Entry 2G9Y (X-ray diffraction, 2.00 A resolution); this record covers chains A and B.

== Chain A (and B) ==
Protein: Alkaline phosphatase
Source organism: Escherichia coli
Notes: EC 3.1.3.1; chain B of this document is another copy of the same molecule, construct and numbering; everything in this record applies to it too
UniProtKB: P00634 (PPB_ECOLI); residues 1-449 here correspond to UniProt positions 23-471 (UniProt number = residue number + 22)
Amino-acid sequence (449 residues; row label = number of the first residue in the row):
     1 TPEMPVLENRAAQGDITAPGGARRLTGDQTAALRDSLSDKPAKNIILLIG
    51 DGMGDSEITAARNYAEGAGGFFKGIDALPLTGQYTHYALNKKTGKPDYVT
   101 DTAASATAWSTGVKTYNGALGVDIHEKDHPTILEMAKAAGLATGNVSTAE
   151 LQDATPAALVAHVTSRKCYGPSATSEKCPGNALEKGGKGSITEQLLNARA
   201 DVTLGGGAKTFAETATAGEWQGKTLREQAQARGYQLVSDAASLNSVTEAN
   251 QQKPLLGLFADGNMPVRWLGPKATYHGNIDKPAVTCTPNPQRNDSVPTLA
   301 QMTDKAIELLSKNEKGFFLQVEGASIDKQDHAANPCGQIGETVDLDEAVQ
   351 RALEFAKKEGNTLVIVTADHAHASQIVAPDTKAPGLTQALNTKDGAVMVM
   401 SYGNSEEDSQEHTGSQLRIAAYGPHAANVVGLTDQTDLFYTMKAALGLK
Construct notes: engineered mutation Thr-102 (Ser124 in P00634)
Disulfide bonds: Cys-168/Cys-178, Cys-286/Cys-336
Ion coordination: Zn2+ site 1: Asp-51, Asp-369, His-370; Mg2+: Asp-51, Thr-155, Glu-322; Zn2+ site 2: Asp-327, His-331, His-412 (together with phosphate ion)
Curated features (UniProtKB/Swiss-Prot):
  - binding site (Mg(2+)): Asp-51, Asp-153, Thr-155, Glu-322
  - binding site (Zn(2+)): Asp-51, Asp-327, His-331, Asp-369, His-370, His-412
From the paper describing this entry:
  - mutagenesis - S102T (4800-fold): decreased catalytic activity
  - Zn2+ coordination: Thr-102
  - conformationally variable residues (side-chain flip): Thr-102, Arg-166

== Interface between chain A and chain B ==
Pairs across the interface (201; chain A residue first):
  Arg-10(A) with Val-430(B), hydrogen bond (side chain-backbone); Gly-431(B); Leu-432(B), hydrogen bond (side chain-backbone); Thr-433(B)
  Ile-16(A) with Tyr-87(B); Leu-89(B), hydrophobic; Gly-94(B); Pro-96(B), hydrophobic; Lys-114(B)
  Thr-17(A) with Leu-89(B); Gly-94(B); Ile-124(B)
  Ala-18(A) with Val-113(B)
  Pro-19(A) with Val-113(B), hydrophobic; His-129(B); Tyr-440(B)
  Gly-20(A) with Gly-112(B), hydrogen bond (backbone-backbone); Tyr-440(B), hydrogen bond (backbone-side chain)
  Ala-22(A) with Tyr-87(B); Lys-114(B); Asp-434(B); Thr-436(B)
  Arg-23(A) with Thr-436(B); Asp-437(B); Tyr-440(B)
  Arg-24(A) with Thr-85(B), hydrogen bond; Leu-432(B); Thr-433(B); Asp-434(B); Asp-437(B), hydrogen bond (backbone-side chain)
  Leu-25(A) with Asn-428(B); Asp-437(B), hydrogen bond (backbone-side chain)
  Asp-28(A) with His-425(B), salt bridge; Asn-428(B), hydrogen bond
  Gln-29(A) with Ala-427(B); Asn-428(B), hydrogen bond (backbone-side chain)
  Thr-30(A) with Ser-38(B); Asp-39(B); Ala-427(B)
  Leu-33(A) with Leu-37(B), hydrophobic; Ala-427(B), hydrophobic; Val-430(B), hydrophobic
  Arg-34(A) with Leu-37(B), hydrogen bond (side chain-backbone); Ser-38(B); Asp-39(B), salt bridge
  Leu-37(A) with Leu-33(B), hydrophobic; Arg-34(B), hydrogen bond (backbone-side chain); Leu-37(B), hydrophobic
  Ser-38(A) with Thr-30(B); Arg-34(B)
  Asp-39(A) with Thr-30(B)
  Asp-55(A) with Gln-83(B); Ser-415(B); Gln-416(B), hydrogen bond
  Ser-56(A) with Ser-415(B), hydrogen bond (backbone-side chain)
  Thr-59(A) with Gly-414(B); Ser-415(B); Gln-416(B), hydrogen bond (side chain-backbone)
  Arg-62(A) with Thr-85(B); Gln-416(B), hydrogen bond; Leu-432(B)
  Asn-63(A) with Tyr-98(B)
  Ala-68(A) with Tyr-87(B); Pro-96(B), hydrophobic; Tyr-98(B), hydrophobic
  Gly-69(A) with Tyr-87(B)
  Asp-76(A) with Leu-432(B)
  Pro-79(A) with Val-430(B)
  Thr-81(A) with Thr-81(B), hydrogen bond (backbone-side chain); Gly-82(B); Gln-83(B); Gly-431(B), hydrogen bond (side chain-backbone)
  Gly-82(A) with Thr-81(B); Gln-83(B), hydrogen bond (backbone-side chain)
  Gln-83(A) with Asp-55(B); Thr-81(B); Gly-82(B), hydrogen bond (side chain-backbone); Gln-83(B); Arg-418(B), hydrogen bond
  Thr-85(A) with Arg-24(B), hydrogen bond; Arg-62(B)
  Tyr-87(A) with Ile-16(B); Ala-22(B); Ala-68(B); Gly-69(B)
  Leu-89(A) with Ile-16(B), hydrophobic; Thr-17(B)
  Gly-94(A) with Ile-16(B); Thr-17(B)
  Lys-95(A) with Asp-394(B); Gly-395(B), hydrogen bond (side chain-backbone)
  Pro-96(A) with Ile-16(B), hydrophobic; Ala-68(B), hydrophobic; Asp-394(B); Ala-396(B)
  Tyr-98(A) with Asn-63(B); Ala-68(B), hydrophobic; Ile-376(B), hydrophobic; Thr-392(B), hydrogen bond; Asp-394(B), hydrogen bond; Ala-396(B); Val-397(B); Met-398(B), hydrophobic
  Val-99(A) with Ile-376(B); Val-377(B); Ala-378(B)
  Gly-112(A) with Pro-19(B); Gly-20(B), hydrogen bond (backbone-backbone)
  Val-113(A) with Pro-19(B), hydrophobic
  Lys-114(A) with Ile-16(B); Ala-22(B)
  Ile-124(A) with Thr-17(B)
  His-129(A) with Pro-19(B)
  Tyr-275(A) with Glu-406(B), hydrogen bond
  His-276(A) with Glu-406(B), salt bridge
  His-372(A) with Gln-375(B)
  Ala-373(A) with Gln-375(B), hydrogen bond (backbone-side chain)
  Gln-375(A) with His-372(B); Ala-373(B), hydrogen bond (side chain-backbone); Gln-375(B); Asn-404(B); Thr-413(B)
  Ile-376(A) with Tyr-98(B), hydrophobic; Val-99(B); Thr-413(B); Gly-414(B), hydrogen bond (backbone-backbone)
  Val-377(A) with Val-99(B)
  Ala-378(A) with Val-99(B)
  Thr-381(A) with Asn-404(B); Glu-411(B), hydrogen bond
  Lys-382(A) with Ser-405(B); Glu-406(B), salt bridge
  Ala-383(A) with Asn-404(B); Glu-406(B)
  Pro-384(A) with Pro-384(B); Gly-385(B); Gly-403(B); Ser-405(B); Glu-406(B)
  Thr-392(A) with Tyr-98(B), hydrogen bond
  Asp-394(A) with Lys-95(B); Pro-96(B); Tyr-98(B), hydrogen bond
  Gly-395(A) with Lys-95(B), hydrogen bond (backbone-side chain)
  Ala-396(A) with Pro-96(B); Tyr-98(B)
  Val-397(A) with Tyr-98(B)
  Met-398(A) with Tyr-98(B), hydrophobic
  Gly-403(A) with Pro-384(B); Gly-403(B)
  Asn-404(A) with Gln-375(B); Thr-381(B); Ala-383(B)
  Ser-405(A) with Lys-382(B); Pro-384(B)
  Glu-406(A) with Tyr-275(B), hydrogen bond; His-276(B), salt bridge; Lys-382(B), hydrogen bond (backbone-backbone); Ala-383(B); Pro-384(B)
  Thr-413(A) with Gln-375(B); Ile-376(B)
  Gly-414(A) with Thr-59(B); Ile-376(B), hydrogen bond (backbone-backbone)
  Ser-415(A) with Asp-55(B); Ser-56(B), hydrogen bond (side chain-backbone); Thr-59(B)
  Gln-416(A) with Asp-55(B), hydrogen bond; Ile-58(B); Thr-59(B), hydrogen bond (backbone-side chain); Arg-62(B), hydrogen bond
  Arg-418(A) with Gln-83(B), hydrogen bond
  His-425(A) with Asp-28(B), salt bridge
  Ala-427(A) with Gln-29(B); Thr-30(B); Leu-33(B), hydrophobic
  Asn-428(A) with Leu-25(B); Asp-28(B), hydrogen bond; Gln-29(B), hydrogen bond (side chain-backbone)
  Val-430(A) with Arg-10(B), hydrogen bond (backbone-side chain); Leu-33(B), hydrophobic; Pro-79(B); Thr-81(B)
  Gly-431(A) with Arg-10(B); Thr-81(B), hydrogen bond (backbone-side chain)
  Leu-432(A) with Arg-10(B), hydrogen bond (backbone-side chain); Arg-24(B); Arg-62(B); Asp-76(B)
  Thr-433(A) with Arg-10(B); Arg-24(B)
  Asp-434(A) with Ala-22(B); Arg-24(B)
  Thr-436(A) with Ala-22(B); Arg-23(B)
  Asp-437(A) with Arg-23(B); Arg-24(B), hydrogen bond (side chain-backbone); Leu-25(B), hydrogen bond (side chain-backbone)
  Tyr-440(A) with Pro-19(B); Gly-20(B), hydrogen bond (side chain-backbone); Arg-23(B)
Interface residues without a listed pair, chain A (92 interface residues in all): Ala-12, Gly-27, Ile-58, Phe-71, Leu-80, Asp-97, Pro-379, Gly-385, Ser-401, Glu-407, His-412
Interface residues without a listed pair, chain B (92 interface residues in all): Ala-12, Ala-18, Gly-27, Leu-80, Asp-97, Pro-379, Ser-401, Glu-407, His-412

== Summary ==
The chain A/chain B interface involves 92 residues from each chain, with 49 hydrogen bonds and 6 salt bridges.
Among the polar pairs are Asp-28(A)/His-425(B), Arg-34(A)/Asp-39(B) and His-276(A)/Glu-406(B). UniProt lists 4
Mg2+-binding residues and 6 Zn2+-binding residues on chain A. The paper reports that S102T of chain A reduces
catalytic activity; Zn2+ coordination by Thr-102(A).
Both chains are Alkaline phosphatase (Escherichia coli). Entry 2G9Y (Structure of S102T E. coli alkaline
phosphatase in presence of phosphate at 2.00 A resolution) was determined by X-ray diffraction together with
2GA3 from the same study.
